PDB entry 5C4W | X-ray diffraction, 2.65 A resolution | chains C and D of the 4 polymer chains in the assembly

== Chain C ==
Protein: VP3
Organism: Coxsackievirus A16
UniProt: I3W9E1 (I3W9E1_9ENTO); residues 1-242 here correspond to UniProt positions 324-565 (UniProt number = residue number + 323)
Sequence (242 residues; row label = number of the first residue in the row):
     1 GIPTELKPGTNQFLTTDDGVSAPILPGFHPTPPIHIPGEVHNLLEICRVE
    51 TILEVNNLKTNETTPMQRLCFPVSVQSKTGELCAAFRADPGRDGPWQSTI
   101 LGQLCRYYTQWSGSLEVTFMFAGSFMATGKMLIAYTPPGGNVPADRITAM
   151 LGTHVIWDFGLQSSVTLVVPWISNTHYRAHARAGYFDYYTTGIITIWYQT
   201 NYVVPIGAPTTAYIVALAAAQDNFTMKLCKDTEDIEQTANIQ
Metal / ion sites: K+: V20, S21 (shared with 1 residue of chain A)

== Chain D ==
Protein: VP4
Organism: Coxsackievirus A16
UniProt: I3W9E1 (I3W9E1_9ENTO); residue numbers follow UniProt; this construct covers 1-69
Sequence (69 residues; row label = number of the first residue in the row):
     1 MGSQVSTQRSGSHENSNSASEGSTINYTTINYYKDAYAASAGRQDMSQDP
    51 KKFTDPVMDVIHEMAPPLK
Unresolved in the structure: 1-11
Metal / ion sites: Na+: A65 (shared with 1 residue of chain A)

== How chain C and chain D interact ==
Pairs across the interface (42; chain C residue first):
  D18(C) - S40(D)
  D18(C) - A41(D)  hydrogen bond (side chain-backbone)
  D18(C) - G42(D)  hydrogen bond (side chain-backbone)
  G19(C) - S40(D)
  V20(C) - I30(D)
  V20(C) - N31(D)
  V20(C) - Y32(D)  hydrophobic
  V20(C) - Y33(D)  hydrophobic
  V20(C) - A38(D)
  S21(C) - Y33(D)
  S21(C) - A38(D)
  A22(C) - Y33(D)
  P23(C) - Y33(D)
  P23(C) - D35(D)
  P23(C) - Y37(D)
  P23(C) - A38(D)
  I24(C) - Y37(D)
  L25(C) - Y37(D)  hydrogen bond (backbone-side chain)
  P26(C) - K34(D)
  P26(C) - D35(D)
  G27(C) - N15(D)
  G27(C) - D35(D)  hydrogen bond (backbone-side chain)
  F28(C) - N17(D)  hydrogen bond (backbone-side chain)
  P30(C) - N17(D)
  E39(C) - K52(D)  hydrogen bond (backbone-side chain)
  E39(C) - F53(D)
  V40(C) - F53(D)  hydrophobic
  H41(C) - S47(D)
  N42(C) - Q48(D)
  L44(C) - Q48(D)
  E45(C) - Q48(D)
  E45(C) - D49(D)  hydrogen bond (side chain-backbone)
  E45(C) - P50(D)
  R48(C) - Q48(D)
  R48(C) - P50(D)
  R48(C) - T54(D)
  V49(C) - F53(D)  hydrophobic
  V49(C) - T54(D)
  L161(C) - L68(D)
  Q162(C) - P66(D)
  Q162(C) - P67(D)
  Q162(C) - L68(D)  hydrogen bond (side chain-backbone)
Interface residues without a listed pair, chain C (24 interface residues in all): H29, G38
Interface residues without a listed pair, chain D (27 interface residues in all): S16, S18, I25, A39

== In short ==
24 residues of chain C face 27 of chain D across their interface; the contacts include 8 hydrogen bonds. Polar
pairs include D18(C)-A41(D), D18(C)-G42(D) and L25(C)-Y37(D). V20(C) and S21(C) coordinate K+.
Chain C is VP3 and chain D is VP4, both from Coxsackievirus A16; the structure, Crystal structure of
coxsackievirus A16, was determined by X-ray diffraction, deposited together with 5C8C and 5C9A.
